6LNC - chains E and D of the 11 polymer chains in the assembly; structure by electron microscopy, 3.21 A resolution.

Chain E (and D):
Protein: CRISPR-associated protein Cas7
Organism: Vibrio cholerae
Notes: chain D of this document is another copy of the same molecule, construct and numbering; everything in this record applies to it too
Amino-acid sequence (354 residues; row label = number of the first residue in the row; numbers below 1 keep their minus sign (Gly-1 is residue -1)):
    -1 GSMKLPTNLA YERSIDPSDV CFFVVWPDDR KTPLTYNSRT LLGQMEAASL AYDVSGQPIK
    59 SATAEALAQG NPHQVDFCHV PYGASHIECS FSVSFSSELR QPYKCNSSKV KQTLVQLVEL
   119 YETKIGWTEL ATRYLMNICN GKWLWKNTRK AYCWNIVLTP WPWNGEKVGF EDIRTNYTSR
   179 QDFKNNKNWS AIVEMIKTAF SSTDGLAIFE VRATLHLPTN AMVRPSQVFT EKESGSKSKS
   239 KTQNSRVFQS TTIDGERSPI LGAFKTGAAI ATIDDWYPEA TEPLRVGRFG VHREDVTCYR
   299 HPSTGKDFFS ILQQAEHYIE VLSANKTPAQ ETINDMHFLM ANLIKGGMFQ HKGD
Unresolved in the structure: -1 to 1, 230-240, 350-352 (chain D: -1 to 0, 230-240, 350-352)

Interface between chain E and chain D:
Contacting residue pairs - 70 pairs, chain E then chain D:
  Arg37(E) with Asp17(D), salt bridge; Gln247(D), hydrogen bond; Ile258(D); Ala261(D)
  Thr38(E) with Phe227(D); Glu229(D)
  Leu39(E) with Phe262(D), hydrophobic
  Leu40(E) with Phe227(D), hydrophobic
  Gln42(E) with Gly285(D); Val289(D)
  Met43(E) with Phe287(D)
  Glu44(E) with Gly285(D); Arg286(D); Lys343(D), salt bridge
  Ala45(E) with Phe287(D)
  Ala46(E) with Phe307(D), hydrophobic; His349(D)
  Ala49(E) with Phe287(D), hydrophobic
  Tyr50(E) with Pro300(D); Asp305(D), hydrogen bond; Phe307(D), hydrophobic; Ser308(D), hydrogen bond; His349(D)
  Asp51(E) with His349(D)
  Val52(E) with Lys2(D)
  Ser53(E) with Lys2(D)
  Ala60(E) with His299(D), hydrogen bond (backbone-side chain)
  Thr61(E) with His299(D)
  Ala62(E) with Val294(D); Thr295(D); Cys296(D), hydrogen bond (backbone-backbone)
  Glu63(E) with Val294(D)
  Leu65(E) with Val289(D)
  Ala66(E) with Val289(D), hydrophobic; Val294(D); Thr295(D)
  Gln67(E) with Val294(D)
  Pro70(E) with Phe227(D), hydrophobic
  His77(E) with Asp17(D), salt bridge
  Tyr80(E) with Phe21(D), hydrophobic
  Lys144(E) with Glu10(D), salt bridge; Tyr101(D)
  Arg147(E) with Ser94(D); Ser95(D); Glu96(D), salt bridge; Asp202(D); Gly203(D), hydrogen bond (side chain-backbone)
  Lys148(E) with Arg11(D); Asp14(D), salt bridge; Ser92(D); Ser94(D); Leu204(D)
  Tyr150(E) with Ile206(D), hydrophobic
  Thr217(E) with Ser16(D), hydrogen bond (backbone-side chain); Ser90(D), hydrogen bond (backbone-side chain)
  Asn218(E) with Ser16(D); Asp17(D)
  Met220(E) with Arg11(D)
  Arg222(E) with Glu10(D), salt bridge
  Arg291(E) with Lys102(D)
  Glu292(E) with Gln99(D); Pro100(D); Tyr101(D); Lys102(D); Cys103(D), hydrogen bond (backbone-backbone)
  Asp293(E) with Cys103(D); Lys109(D)
  Val294(E) with Asn6(D); Lys102(D); Asn104(D)
Interface residues without a listed pair, chain E (40 interface residues in all): Ser47, Ala149, Arg172, Pro216
Interface residues without a listed pair, chain D (51 interface residues in all): Cys19, Lys29, Ser88, Ser105, Trp159, Ile251, Gly260

Overview:
Chain E and chain D form an interface of 40 and 51 residues respectively; the contacts include 9 hydrogen
bonds and 7 salt bridges. Polar pairs include Arg37(E)-Asp17(D), Glu44(E)-Lys343(D) and His77(E)-Asp17(D).
Chain E and chain D are both CRISPR-associated protein Cas7 (Vibrio cholerae); the structure, CryoEM structure
of Cascade-TniQ complex, was determined by electron microscopy, deposited together with 6LNB.
